PDB entry 8BCP | electron microscopy, 3.88 A resolution | chains D and E of the 9 polymer chains in the assembly

[Chain D (and E)]
Name: Tail tube terminator protein p142
Organism: Escherichia phage T5
Notes: chain E of this document is another copy of the same molecule, construct and numbering; everything in this record applies to it too
UniProt: Q6QGE1 (TTTP_BPT5); residues 1-161 here = UniProt positions 1-161
Sequence (161 residues; each row starts with the number of its first residue):
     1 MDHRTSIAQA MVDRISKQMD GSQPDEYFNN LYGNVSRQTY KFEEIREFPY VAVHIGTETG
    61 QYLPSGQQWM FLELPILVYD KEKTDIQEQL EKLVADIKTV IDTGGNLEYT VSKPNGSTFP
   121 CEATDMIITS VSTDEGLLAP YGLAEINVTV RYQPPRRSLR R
Unresolved in the structure: 157-161 (chain E: 160-161)

[Chain D / chain E interface]
Residue-residue contacts (39):
  D25(D) - P114(E)
  Y27(D) - P114(E)
  F28(D) - S112(E)
  F28(D) - P114(E)  hydrophobic
  D85(D) - R37(E)  salt bridge
  Q87(D) - T5(E)
  Q87(D) - R37(E)
  E88(D) - T5(E)  hydrogen bond
  E91(D) - D2(E)
  E91(D) - H3(E)
  E91(D) - R4(E)
  E91(D) - T5(E)
  K92(D) - S112(E)
  V94(D) - D2(E)
  V94(D) - R4(E)
  A95(D) - M1(E)  hydrogen bond (backbone-backbone)
  A95(D) - D2(E)
  K98(D) - M1(E)
  K98(D) - D2(E)  salt bridge
  K98(D) - E58(E)  salt bridge
  K98(D) - M70(E)
  T99(D) - M1(E)  hydrogen bond (side chain-backbone)
  D102(D) - M1(E)
  D102(D) - Y62(E)  hydrogen bond
  D102(D) - Q68(E)  hydrogen bond
  D102(D) - S158(E)
  T103(D) - R157(E)
  I127(D) - Y62(E)
  I128(D) - Y62(E)  hydrogen bond (backbone-side chain)
  T129(D) - T59(E)
  T129(D) - G60(E)  hydrogen bond (backbone-backbone)
  S130(D) - E58(E)
  V131(D) - R4(E)
  V131(D) - T57(E)
  V131(D) - E58(E)  hydrogen bond (backbone-backbone)
  S132(D) - T57(E)
  T133(D) - R4(E)  hydrogen bond
  E135(D) - H54(E)
  E135(D) - I55(E)
Interface residues without a listed pair, chain D (25 interface residues in all): P24, E26, M126
Interface residues without a listed pair, chain E (22 interface residues in all): G56, K113, N115

[Summary]
25 residues of chain D face 22 of chain E across their interface; the contacts include 9 hydrogen bonds and 3
salt bridges. Polar pairs include D85(D)-R37(E), K98(D)-D2(E) and K98(D)-E58(E).
Both chains are Tail tube terminator protein p142 (Escherichia phage T5). Entry 8BCP (Cryo-EM structure of the
proximal end of bacteriophage T5 tail : p142 tail terminator protein hexamer ...) was determined by electron
microscopy together with 8BCU from the same study.
